PDB entry 3TMH | X-ray diffraction, 3.80 A resolution | chains D and L of the 10 polymer chains in the assembly

[Chain D (and L)]
Protein: A-kinase anchor protein 10, mitochondrial
Source organism: Homo sapiens
Notes: fragment: A-kinase binding domain (AKB); chain L of this document is another copy of the same molecule, construct and numbering; everything in this record applies to it too
Reference sequence: O43572 (AKA10_HUMAN); residue numbers follow UniProt; this construct covers 623-662
Amino-acid sequence (45 residues; numbered 618 to 662; the number before each row is that of its first residue):
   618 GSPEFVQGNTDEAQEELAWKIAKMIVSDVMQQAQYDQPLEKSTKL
Disordered / not traced: 618-634 (chain L: 618-635)
Construct notes: expression tag (618-622)
Curated features (UniProtKB/Swiss-Prot):
  - region: Leu634 to Asp645, Met647 (PKA-RII subunit binding)
  - natural variant: Val646 (I646V: Associated with increased basal heart rate and decreased heart rate variability; this construct carries the variant)

[How chain D and chain L interact]
Contacting residue pairs - 6 pairs, chain D then chain L:
  Lys637(D) - Met641(L)
  Ile638(D) - Met641(L)
  Met641(D) - Lys637(L)
  Met641(D) - Ile638(L)
  Met641(D) - Lys640(L)
  Met641(D) - Met641(L)  hydrophobic
Other interface residues (no listed pair), chain D (4 interface residues in all): Lys640

[In short]
The chain D/chain L interface involves 4 residues from each chain.
Chain D and chain L are both A-kinase anchor protein 10, mitochondrial (Homo sapiens); the structure, Crystal
structure of dual-specific A-kinase anchoring protein 2 in complex with cAMP-dependent protein kinase A type
..., was determined by X-ray diffraction.
